8FUV - chains F and A of the 7 polymer chains in the assembly; structure by electron microscopy, 3.10 A resolution.

Chain F:
Name: Sheath protein gp31
Source organism: Pseudomonas phage vB_PaeM_E217
UniProtKB: A0A2K8IA62 (A0A2K8IA62_9CAUD); residue numbers follow UniProt; this construct covers 1-504
Sequence (504 residues; row label = number of the first residue in the row):
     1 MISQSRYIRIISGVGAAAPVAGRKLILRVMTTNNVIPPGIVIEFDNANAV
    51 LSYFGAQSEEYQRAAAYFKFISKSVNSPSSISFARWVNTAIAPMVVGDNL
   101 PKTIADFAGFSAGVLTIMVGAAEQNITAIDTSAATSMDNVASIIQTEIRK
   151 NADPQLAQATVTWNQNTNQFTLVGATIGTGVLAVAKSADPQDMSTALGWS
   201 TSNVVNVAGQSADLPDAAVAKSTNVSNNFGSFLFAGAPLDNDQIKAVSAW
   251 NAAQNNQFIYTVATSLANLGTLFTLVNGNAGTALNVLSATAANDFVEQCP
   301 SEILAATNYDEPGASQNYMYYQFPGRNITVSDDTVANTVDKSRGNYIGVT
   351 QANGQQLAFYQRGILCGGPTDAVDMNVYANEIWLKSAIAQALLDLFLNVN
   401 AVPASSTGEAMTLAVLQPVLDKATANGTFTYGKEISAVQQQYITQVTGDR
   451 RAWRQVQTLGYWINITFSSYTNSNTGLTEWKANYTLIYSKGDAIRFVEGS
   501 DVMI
Differences from the reference sequence: conflict Ala-17 (Gly in A0A2K8IA62)

Chain A:
Name: Tail fiber protein gp32
Source organism: Pseudomonas phage vB_PaeM_E217
UniProtKB: A0A2K8HPF4 (A0A2K8HPF4_9CAUD); residues 1-144 here correspond to UniProt positions 7-150 (UniProt number = residue number + 6)
Sequence (144 residues; row label = number of the first residue in the row):
     1 FGSICAFTASRTFPNGFTVTEEFADADPIDSPPFAAADTGAGLNGDMVVW
    51 NRANILEVVVNVIPNTEGERNLAVLLDANRTGKDKSGARDVVGLVVAMPD
   101 GSKITCTNGTPIDGVLINAVASVGRLKTKPYRFRFEKVIKAGTS
Differences from the reference sequence: conflict Ala-6 (Gln12 in A0A2K8HPF4), Glu-22 (Phe28 in A0A2K8HPF4), Phe-23 (Ala29 in A0A2K8HPF4), Ala-24 (Asp30 in A0A2K8HPF4), Ala-35 (Thr41 in A0A2K8HPF4), Ala-41 (Val47 in A0A2K8HPF4)

How chain F and chain A interact:
Contacting residue pairs (19; chain F residue first):
  Asn-398(F) / Asn-15(A)
  Ser-406(F) / Ile-4(A)
  Thr-407(F) / Ile-4(A)
  Ala-410(F) / Val-95(A)
  Gln-417(F) / Thr-105(A)
  Gln-417(F) / Thr-107(A)
  Gln-417(F) / Ile-139(A)
  Asp-421(F) / Thr-107(A)
  Asp-421(F) / Lys-137(A)  salt bridge
  Asp-449(F) / Thr-143(A)
  Asp-449(F) / Ser-144(A)  hydrogen bond (side chain-backbone)
  Gln-455(F) / Ile-139(A)
  Gln-455(F) / Lys-140(A)
  Leu-459(F) / Val-138(A)
  Leu-459(F) / Ile-139(A)  hydrophobic
  Tyr-461(F) / Ile-139(A)
  Trp-462(F) / Ala-141(A)
  Ile-463(F) / Ala-141(A)
  Asn-464(F) / Ala-141(A)  hydrogen bond (side chain-backbone)
Also at the interface, not in a pair above, chain F (19 interface residues in all): Asp-394, Glu-409, Leu-413, Ala-414, Arg-450, Arg-451
Also at the interface, not in a pair above, chain A (17 interface residues in all): Ala-6, Thr-8, Ala-97, Lys-103, Asn-108

Summary:
19 residues of chain F and 17 residues of chain A are in contact; the contacts include 2 hydrogen bonds and 1
salt bridge. Polar contacts include Asp-421(F)/Lys-137(A), Asp-449(F)/Ser-144(A) and Asn-464(F)/Ala-141(A).
Chain F is Sheath protein gp31 and chain A is Tail fiber protein gp32, both from Pseudomonas phage
vB_PaeM_E217; the structure, Pseudomonas phage E217 extended sheath and tail tube, was determined by electron
microscopy, deposited together with 8ENV, 8FRS, 8FVG and 8FVH.
